PDB entry 4GJR | X-ray diffraction, 1.85 A resolution | chains A and B of the 6 polymer chains in the assembly

# Chain A (and B)
Name: Hax3
From: Xanthomonas campestris pv. armoraciae
Notes: fragment: TAL effector; chain B of this document is another copy of the same molecule, construct and numbering; everything in this record applies to it too
UniProt: Q3ZD72 (Q3ZD72_XANCA); numbering as in UniProt (aligned over 231-720)
Sequence (499 residues; numbered 230 to 728; the number before each row is that of its first residue):
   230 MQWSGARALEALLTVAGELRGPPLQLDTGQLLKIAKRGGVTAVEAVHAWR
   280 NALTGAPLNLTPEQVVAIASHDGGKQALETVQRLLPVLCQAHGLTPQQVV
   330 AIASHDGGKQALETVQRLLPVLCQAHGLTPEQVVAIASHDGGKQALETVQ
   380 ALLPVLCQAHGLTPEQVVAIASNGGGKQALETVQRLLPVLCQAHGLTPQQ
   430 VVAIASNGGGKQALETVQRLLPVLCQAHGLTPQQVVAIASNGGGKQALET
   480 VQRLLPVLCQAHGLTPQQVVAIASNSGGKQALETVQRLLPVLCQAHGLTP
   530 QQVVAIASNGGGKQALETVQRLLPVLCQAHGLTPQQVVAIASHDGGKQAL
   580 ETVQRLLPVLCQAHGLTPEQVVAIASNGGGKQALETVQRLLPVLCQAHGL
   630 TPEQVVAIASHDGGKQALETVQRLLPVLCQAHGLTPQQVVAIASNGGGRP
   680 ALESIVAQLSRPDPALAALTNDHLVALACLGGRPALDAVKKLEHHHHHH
Disordered / not traced: 230, 524-525, 722-728 (chain B: 230, 693-696, 722-728)
Differences from the reference sequence: expression tag (230, 721-728); engineered mutation His300 (Asn in Q3ZD72), Asp301 (Ile in Q3ZD72), His368 (Asn in Q3ZD72), Asp369 (Ile in Q3ZD72), Asn402 (His in Q3ZD72), Gly403 (Asp in Q3ZD72), Asn436 (His in Q3ZD72), Gly437 (Asp in Q3ZD72), Asn470 (His in Q3ZD72), Gly471 (Asp in Q3ZD72), Gly539 (Ser in Q3ZD72), His572 (Asn in Q3ZD72), Asp573 (Ser in Q3ZD72), Asn606 (His in Q3ZD72), Gly607 (Asp in Q3ZD72), His640 (Asn in Q3ZD72), Asp641 (Ile in Q3ZD72)

# Chain A / chain B interface
Pairs across the interface - 24 pairs, chain A then chain B:
  Cys386(A) with Thr426(B); Pro427(B)
  Gln387(A) with Cys420(B); Gln421(B); Ala422(B); His423(B), hydrogen bond (side chain-backbone); Gly424(B); Leu425(B); Pro427(B)
  Ala388(A) with Cys420(B); Gln421(B)
  Gly390(A) with Pro427(B); Gln428(B), hydrogen bond (backbone-side chain)
  Gln421(A) with Gln387(B); Ala388(B)
  Ala694(A) with Leu709(B)
  Ala697(A) with Ala705(B)
  Leu698(A) with His702(B)
  His702(A) with Thr699(B); His702(B)
  Leu706(A) with His702(B)
  Leu709(A) with Leu721(B), hydrophobic
  Ala714(A) with Leu721(B), hydrophobic
  Leu721(A) with Leu709(B), hydrophobic
Other interface residues (no listed pair), chain A (17 interface residues in all): Val384, Thr392, Gly710, Val718
Other interface residues (no listed pair), chain B (21 interface residues in all): Leu698, Asp701, Leu706, Ala714, Val718

# Overview
17 residues of chain A face 21 of chain B across their interface, with 2 hydrogen bonds. Polar pairs include
Gln387(A)-His423(B) and Gly390(A)-Gln428(B).
Both chains are Hax3 (Xanthomonas campestris pv. armoraciae). Entry 4GJR (Crystal structure of the TAL
effector dHax3 bound to methylated dsDNA) was determined by X-ray diffraction.
